PDB entry 8P97 | electron microscopy, 2.75 A resolution | chains A and B

== Chain A ==
Name: TonB-dependent receptor
From: Bacteroides thetaiotaomicron VPI-5482
Reference sequence: Q8A5Z2 (Q8A5Z2_BACTN); residues 21-704 here correspond to UniProt positions 1-684 (UniProt number = residue number - 20)
Amino-acid sequence (693 residues; row label = number of the first residue in the row):
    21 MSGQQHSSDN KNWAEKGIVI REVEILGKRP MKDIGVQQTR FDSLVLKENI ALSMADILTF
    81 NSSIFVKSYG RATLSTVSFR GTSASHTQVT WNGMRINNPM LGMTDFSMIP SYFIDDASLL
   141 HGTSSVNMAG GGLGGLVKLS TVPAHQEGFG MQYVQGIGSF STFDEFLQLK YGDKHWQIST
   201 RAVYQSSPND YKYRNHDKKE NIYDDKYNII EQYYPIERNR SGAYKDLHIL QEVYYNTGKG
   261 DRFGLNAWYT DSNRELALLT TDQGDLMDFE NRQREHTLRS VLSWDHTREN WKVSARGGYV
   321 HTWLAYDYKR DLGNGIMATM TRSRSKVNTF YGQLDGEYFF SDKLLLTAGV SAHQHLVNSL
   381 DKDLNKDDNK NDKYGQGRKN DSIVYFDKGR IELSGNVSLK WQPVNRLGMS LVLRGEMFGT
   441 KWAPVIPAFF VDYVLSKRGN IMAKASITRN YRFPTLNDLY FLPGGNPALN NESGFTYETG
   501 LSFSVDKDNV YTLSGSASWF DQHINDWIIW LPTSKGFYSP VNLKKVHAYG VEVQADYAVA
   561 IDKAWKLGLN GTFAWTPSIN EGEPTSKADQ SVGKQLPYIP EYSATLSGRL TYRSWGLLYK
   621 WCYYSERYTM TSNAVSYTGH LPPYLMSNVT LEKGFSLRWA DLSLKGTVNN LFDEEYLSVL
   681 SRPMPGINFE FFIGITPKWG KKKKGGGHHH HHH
Not modelled in the structure: 21-47, 382-405, 533-538, 701-713
Construct notes: expression tag (705-713)
Small-molecule neighbours: cyanocobalamin (CNC): Pro483, Trp530, Pro532

== Chain B ==
Name: Putative surface layer protein
From: Bacteroides thetaiotaomicron VPI-5482
Reference sequence: Q8A5Z1 (Q8A5Z1_BACTN); residues 1-355 here = UniProt positions 1-355
Amino-acid sequence (355 residues; row label = number of the first residue in the row):
     1 MKRILLSVLF IVFCLTAFVG CMKWDYGKME PFRATGDGLF IMNEGNFQYG NATLSYYDPE
    61 TKKVENEIFY RANAMKLGDV AQSMIVRDTI GWVVVNNSHV IFAISTNTFK EVGRITGLTS
   121 PRYIHFISDE KAYITQIWDY RIFIVNPKTY QITGYIECPD MTMETGSTEQ MVQYGKYVYV
   181 NCWSYQNRIL KIDTTTDKVV DQLTVGIQPT SLVMDKNFKM WTITDGGYKG SPYGYEEPSL
   241 YRIDAETFKI EKQFKFQLGD APSEVQLNGA GDELYWINKD IWRMSVDEER VPVRPFLKYR
   301 DTKYYGLTVS PKNGDVYVAD AIDYQQQGMI YRYTEDGELV DEFYVGIIPG AFCWK
Not modelled in the structure: 1-20
Small-molecule neighbours: cyanocobalamin (CNC): Glu44, Gly45, Asn46, Phe47, Val80, Gln82, Asn96, Asn97, Ser120, Arg122, Ile137, Trp138, Trp183, Ser184, Tyr185, Gln208, Tyr228, Tyr305, Tyr324, Ile348

== How chain A and chain B interact ==
Residue-residue contacts (83):
  His216(A) - Asp25(B)  salt bridge
  His216(A) - Tyr26(B)
  His216(A) - Ala74(B)
  Asp217(A) - Met75(B)
  Asp217(A) - Lys76(B)  salt bridge
  Lys219(A) - Asn73(B)
  Lys219(A) - Met75(B)
  Lys219(A) - Arg114(B)  hydrogen bond (backbone-side chain)
  Asn221(A) - Glu111(B)  hydrogen bond
  Asn221(A) - Arg114(B)
  Tyr223(A) - Arg114(B)
  Tyr227(A) - Lys148(B)
  Tyr227(A) - Thr149(B)
  Ile229(A) - Val112(B)
  Ile229(A) - Gly113(B)
  Gln232(A) - Glu111(B)
  Tyr234(A) - Ala74(B)
  Leu279(A) - Gln48(B)
  Thr281(A) - Lys76(B)
  Thr281(A) - Gly78(B)
  Thr281(A) - Ser98(B)  hydrogen bond (backbone-side chain)
  Asp282(A) - His99(B)
  Gln283(A) - Ser98(B)  hydrogen bond (backbone-backbone)
  Gln283(A) - Val100(B)
  Gln283(A) - Arg114(B)
  Gln283(A) - Thr116(B)  hydrogen bond (backbone-side chain)
  Gly284(A) - Thr116(B)  hydrogen bond (backbone-side chain)
  Leu286(A) - His99(B)
  Arg330(A) - Arg141(B)
  Leu332(A) - Arg141(B)
  Leu332(A) - Met163(B)  hydrophobic
  Ala338(A) - Met163(B)  hydrophobic
  Thr339(A) - Met163(B)
  Thr339(A) - Glu164(B)
  Met340(A) - Thr119(B)
  Met340(A) - Trp138(B)
  Met340(A) - Met163(B)  hydrophobic
  Met340(A) - Glu164(B)
  Leu482(A) - Lys229(B)
  Leu482(A) - Gly230(B)
  Leu482(A) - Ser231(B)
  Pro483(A) - Tyr228(B)
  Pro483(A) - Lys229(B)
  Gly484(A) - Lys229(B)
  Pro532(A) - Tyr324(B)  hydrophobic
  Ser586(A) - Asp301(B)
  Lys587(A) - Arg300(B)  hydrogen bond (side chain-backbone)
  Lys587(A) - Asp301(B)  salt bridge
  Lys587(A) - Thr302(B)
  Ala588(A) - Ile322(B)
  Ala588(A) - Gln326(B)
  Ala588(A) - Met329(B)  hydrophobic
  Ala588(A) - Tyr344(B)
  Asp589(A) - Ile322(B)
  Asp589(A) - Gln326(B)  hydrogen bond
  Gln590(A) - Gln326(B)  hydrogen bond (backbone-side chain)
  Gln590(A) - Tyr344(B)  hydrogen bond
  Met630(A) - Gln325(B)
  Met630(A) - Ile347(B)  hydrophobic
  Thr631(A) - Asp323(B)  hydrogen bond
  Thr631(A) - Gln325(B)  hydrogen bond (backbone-backbone)
  Thr631(A) - Gln326(B)
  Ser636(A) - Glu67(B)  hydrogen bond
  Tyr637(A) - Glu67(B)  hydrogen bond (backbone-side chain)
  Tyr637(A) - Tyr70(B)  hydrophobic
  Tyr637(A) - Arg71(B)
  Thr638(A) - Glu67(B)  hydrogen bond (backbone-side chain)
  Thr638(A) - Lys76(B)
  Pro643(A) - Lys23(B)
  Tyr644(A) - Lys23(B)
  Leu645(A) - Cys21(B)  hydrophobic
  Leu645(A) - Lys23(B)  hydrogen bond (backbone-side chain)
  Glu674(A) - Cys21(B)
  Glu674(A) - Met22(B)
  Glu674(A) - Lys23(B)  salt bridge
  Glu675(A) - Trp24(B)
  Glu675(A) - Asp25(B)
  Tyr676(A) - Lys23(B)
  Leu680(A) - Tyr49(B)
  Leu680(A) - Lys76(B)
  Ser681(A) - Tyr49(B)  hydrogen bond (side chain-backbone)
  Ser681(A) - Gly50(B)
  Ser681(A) - Lys76(B)
Interface residues without a listed pair, chain A (57 interface residues in all): Lys218, Glu220, Phe289, Tyr328, Thr341, Arg342, Thr585, Ser591, Pro597, Ser632, Pro642, Met646, Phe672, Leu677, Arg682
Interface residues without a listed pair, chain B (58 interface residues in all): Gly27, Met29, Asn51, Asp79, Asn97, Phe102, Gly117, Tyr140, Tyr150, Asp320, Gln327

== Overview ==
Chain A and chain B form an interface of 57 and 58 residues respectively, with 17 hydrogen bonds and 4 salt
bridges. Among the polar pairs are His216(A)-Asp25(B), Asp217(A)-Lys76(B) and Lys587(A)-Asp301(B).
Cyanocobalamin is bound between chain A and chain B.
Chain A is TonB-dependent receptor and chain B is Putative surface layer protein, both from Bacteroides
thetaiotaomicron VPI-5482; the structure, BtuB3G3 bound to cyanocobalamin with disordered EL8, was determined
by electron microscopy together with 8BLW, 8BMX and 8P98 from the same study.
